Entry 2JA6 (X-ray diffraction, 4.00 A resolution); this record covers chains A and F of the 15 polymer chains in the assembly.

Chain A:
Molecule: DNA-directed RNA polymerase II largest subunit
Source organism: Saccharomyces cerevisiae
Notes: EC 2.7.7.6
UniProt: P04050 (RPB1_YEAST); numbering as in UniProt (aligned over 1-1733)
Sequence (1733 residues; row label = number of the first residue in the row):
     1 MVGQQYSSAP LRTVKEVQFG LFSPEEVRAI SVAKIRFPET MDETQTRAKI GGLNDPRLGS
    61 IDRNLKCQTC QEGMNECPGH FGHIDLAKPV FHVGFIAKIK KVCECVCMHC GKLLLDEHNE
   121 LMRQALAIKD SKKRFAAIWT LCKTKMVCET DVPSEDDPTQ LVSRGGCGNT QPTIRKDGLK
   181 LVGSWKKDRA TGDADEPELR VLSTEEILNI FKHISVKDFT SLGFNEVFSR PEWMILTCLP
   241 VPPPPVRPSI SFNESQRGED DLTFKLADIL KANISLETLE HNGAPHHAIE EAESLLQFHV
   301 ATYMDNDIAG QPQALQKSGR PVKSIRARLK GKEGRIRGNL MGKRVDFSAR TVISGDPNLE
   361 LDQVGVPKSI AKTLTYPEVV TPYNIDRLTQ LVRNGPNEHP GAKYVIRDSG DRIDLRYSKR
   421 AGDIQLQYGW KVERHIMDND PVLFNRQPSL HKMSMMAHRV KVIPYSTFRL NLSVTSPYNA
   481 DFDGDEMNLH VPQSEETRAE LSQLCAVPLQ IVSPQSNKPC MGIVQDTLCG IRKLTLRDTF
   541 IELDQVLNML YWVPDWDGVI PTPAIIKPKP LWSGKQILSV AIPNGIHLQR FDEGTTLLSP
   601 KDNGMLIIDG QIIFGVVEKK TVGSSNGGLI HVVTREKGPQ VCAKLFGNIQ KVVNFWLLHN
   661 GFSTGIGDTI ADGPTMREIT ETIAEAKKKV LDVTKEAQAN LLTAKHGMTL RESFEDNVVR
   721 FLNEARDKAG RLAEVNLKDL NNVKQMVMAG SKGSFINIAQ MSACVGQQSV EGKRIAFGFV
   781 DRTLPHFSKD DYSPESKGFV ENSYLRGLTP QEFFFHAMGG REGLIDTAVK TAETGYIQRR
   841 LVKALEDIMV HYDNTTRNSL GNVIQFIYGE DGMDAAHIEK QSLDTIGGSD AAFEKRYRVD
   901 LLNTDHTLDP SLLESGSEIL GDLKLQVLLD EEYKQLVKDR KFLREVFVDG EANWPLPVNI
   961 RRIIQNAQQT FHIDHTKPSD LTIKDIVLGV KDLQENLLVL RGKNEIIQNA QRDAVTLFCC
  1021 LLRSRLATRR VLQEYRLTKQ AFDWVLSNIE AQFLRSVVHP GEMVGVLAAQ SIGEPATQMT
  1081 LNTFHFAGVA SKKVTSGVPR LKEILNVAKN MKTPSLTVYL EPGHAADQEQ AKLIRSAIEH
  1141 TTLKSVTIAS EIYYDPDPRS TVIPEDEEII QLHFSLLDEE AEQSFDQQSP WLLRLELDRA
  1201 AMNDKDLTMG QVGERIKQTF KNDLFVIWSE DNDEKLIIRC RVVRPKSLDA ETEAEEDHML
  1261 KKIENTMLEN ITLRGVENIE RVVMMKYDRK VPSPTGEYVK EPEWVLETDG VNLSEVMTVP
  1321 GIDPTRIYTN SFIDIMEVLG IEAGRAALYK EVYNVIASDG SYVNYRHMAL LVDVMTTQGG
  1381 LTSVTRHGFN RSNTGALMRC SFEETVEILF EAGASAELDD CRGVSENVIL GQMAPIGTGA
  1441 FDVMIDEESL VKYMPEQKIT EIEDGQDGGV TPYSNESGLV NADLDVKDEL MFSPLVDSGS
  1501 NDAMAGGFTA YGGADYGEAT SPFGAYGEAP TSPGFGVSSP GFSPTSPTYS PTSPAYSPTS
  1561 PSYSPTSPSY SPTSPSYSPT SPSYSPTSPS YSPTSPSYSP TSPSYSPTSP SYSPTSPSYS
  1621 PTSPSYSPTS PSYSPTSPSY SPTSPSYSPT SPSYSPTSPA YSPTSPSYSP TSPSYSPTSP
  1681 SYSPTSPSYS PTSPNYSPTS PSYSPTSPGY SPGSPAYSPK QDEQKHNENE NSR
Unresolved in the structure: 1, 190-194, 1082-1091, 1177-1186, 1246-1253, 1456-1733
Ion coordination: Zn2+ site 1: Cys-77, His-80; Zn2+ site 2 near Cys-110 (its only coordinating residue here); Mg2+: Asp-483 (shared with 1 residue of chain P)
Swiss-Prot annotation at these positions:
  - region: Pro-248 to Asp-260 (Lid loop), Asn-306 to Lys-323 (Rudder loop), Pro-810 to Glu-822 (Bridging helix)
  - binding site (Zn(2+)): Cys-67, Cys-70, Cys-77, His-80, Cys-107, Cys-110, Cys-148, Cys-167
  - binding site (Mg(2+)): Asp-481, Asp-483, Asp-485
  - modified residue: Thr-1471 (Phosphothreonine)
  - cross-link (Glycyl lysine isopeptide (Lys-Gly)): Lys-695 (interchain with G-Cter in ubiquitin), Lys-1246 (interchain with G-Cter in ubiquitin), Lys-1350 (interchain with G-Cter in ubiquitin)
  - natural variant: Ser-1653 to Pro-1659 (deletion: In strain: A364A)
  - mutagenesis: Lys-1246 (K1246R: Impairs ubiquitination during transcription stress)

Chain F:
Molecule: DNA-directed RNA polymerases I, II, and III 23 kDa polypeptide
Source organism: Saccharomyces cerevisiae
Notes: EC 2.7.7.6
UniProt: P20435 (RPB6_YEAST); residues 1-155 here = UniProt positions 1-155
Sequence (155 residues; numbered 1 to 155; the number before each row is that of its first residue):
     1 MSDYEEAFND GNENFEDFDV EHFSDEETYE EKPQFKDGET TDANGKTIVT GGNGPEDFQQ
    61 HEQIRRKTLK EKAIPKDQRA TTPYMTKYER ARILGTRALQ ISMNAPVFVD LEGETDPLRI
   121 AMKELAEKKI PLVIRRYLPD GSFEDWSVEE LIVDL
Unresolved in the structure: 1-68
Swiss-Prot annotation at these positions:
  - region: Leu-111 to Leu-132 (Leucine-zipper)
  - modified residue: Ser-24 (Phosphoserine)

How chain A and chain F interact:
Residue-residue contacts - 73 pairs, chain A then chain F:
  Val-379(A) with Ser-102(F)
  Val-380(A) with Asn-104(F)
  Thr-381(A) with Ser-102(F); Asn-104(F), hydrogen bond
  Pro-382(A) with Asn-104(F)
  Tyr-383(A) with Val-107(F); Thr-115(F)
  Ser-494(A) with Leu-99(F)
  Glu-495(A) with Ala-98(F); Leu-99(F); Pro-117(F); Leu-118(F)
  Glu-496(A) with Gly-95(F); Thr-96(F); Leu-99(F)
  Ala-499(A) with Ala-91(F); Gly-95(F)
  Gln-503(A) with Arg-90(F), hydrogen bond; Ala-91(F)
  Leu-504(A) with Ala-91(F), hydrophobic
  Tyr-852(A) with Thr-81(F); Thr-86(F); Glu-89(F), hydrogen bond; Arg-136(F); Tyr-137(F); Leu-138(F), hydrophobic
  Asp-853(A) with Pro-139(F)
  Arg-857(A) with Pro-139(F)
  Asp-874(A) with Lys-87(F), salt bridge
  Arg-1001(A) with Ala-80(F); Thr-81(F); Pro-83(F)
  Leu-1054(A) with Tyr-84(F)
  Arg-1055(A) with Asp-154(F), salt bridge
  His-1059(A) with Met-85(F); Thr-86(F); Lys-87(F), hydrogen bond (side chain-backbone)
  Pro-1060(A) with Thr-86(F)
  Gly-1061(A) with Tyr-88(F)
  Glu-1062(A) with Lys-87(F), salt bridge; Tyr-88(F), hydrogen bond
  Gly-1437(A) with Tyr-88(F)
  Thr-1438(A) with Tyr-88(F); Arg-92(F), hydrogen bond (backbone-side chain)
  Phe-1441(A) with Tyr-88(F); Glu-89(F); Arg-92(F), hydrogen bond (backbone-side chain); Ile-134(F), hydrophobic; Arg-135(F)
  Asp-1442(A) with Val-133(F); Ile-134(F); Arg-135(F), hydrogen bond (backbone-backbone); Tyr-137(F)
  Val-1443(A) with Arg-92(F); Leu-132(F), hydrophobic; Val-133(F)
  Met-1444(A) with Pro-131(F); Leu-132(F); Val-133(F), hydrogen bond (backbone-backbone); Arg-135(F)
  Ile-1445(A) with Pro-131(F); Leu-132(F), hydrophobic
  Asp-1446(A) with Pro-131(F), hydrogen bond (backbone-backbone); Val-133(F)
  Ser-1449(A) with Pro-131(F)
  Leu-1450(A) with Phe-108(F), hydrophobic; Pro-131(F), hydrophobic
  Tyr-1453(A) with Phe-108(F); Lys-128(F), hydrogen bond (side chain-backbone); Lys-129(F); Ile-130(F); Pro-131(F); Glu-149(F), hydrogen bond
Interface residues without a listed pair, chain A (42 interface residues in all): Tyr-428, Gly-429, Ser-502, His-851, Asn-854, Arg-1422, Met-1433, Gly-1439, Ala-1440
Interface residues without a listed pair, chain F (44 interface residues in all): Thr-82, Leu-94, Ile-101, Leu-111, Ile-120, Asp-145, Leu-155

Summary:
Chain A and chain F form an interface of 42 and 44 residues respectively; the contacts include 12 hydrogen
bonds and 3 salt bridges. Among the polar pairs are Asp-874(A)/Lys-87(F), Arg-1055(A)/Asp-154(F) and
Glu-1062(A)/Lys-87(F).
Here chain A is DNA-directed RNA polymerase II largest subunit and chain F is DNA-directed RNA polymerases I,
II, and III 23 kDa polypeptide, both from Saccharomyces cerevisiae. Entry 2JA6 (CPD lesion containing RNA
Polymerase II elongation complex B) was determined by X-ray diffraction, deposited together with 2JA5, 2JA7
and 2JA8.
